9F0A - chains A and B; structure by X-ray diffraction, 3.36 A resolution.

Chain A:
Name: Lysine-specific histone demethylase 1A
From: Homo sapiens
Notes: EC 1.-.-.-
Reference sequence: O60341 (KDM1A_HUMAN); numbering as in UniProt (aligned over 123-852)
Chain sequence (730 residues; each row starts with the number of its first residue):
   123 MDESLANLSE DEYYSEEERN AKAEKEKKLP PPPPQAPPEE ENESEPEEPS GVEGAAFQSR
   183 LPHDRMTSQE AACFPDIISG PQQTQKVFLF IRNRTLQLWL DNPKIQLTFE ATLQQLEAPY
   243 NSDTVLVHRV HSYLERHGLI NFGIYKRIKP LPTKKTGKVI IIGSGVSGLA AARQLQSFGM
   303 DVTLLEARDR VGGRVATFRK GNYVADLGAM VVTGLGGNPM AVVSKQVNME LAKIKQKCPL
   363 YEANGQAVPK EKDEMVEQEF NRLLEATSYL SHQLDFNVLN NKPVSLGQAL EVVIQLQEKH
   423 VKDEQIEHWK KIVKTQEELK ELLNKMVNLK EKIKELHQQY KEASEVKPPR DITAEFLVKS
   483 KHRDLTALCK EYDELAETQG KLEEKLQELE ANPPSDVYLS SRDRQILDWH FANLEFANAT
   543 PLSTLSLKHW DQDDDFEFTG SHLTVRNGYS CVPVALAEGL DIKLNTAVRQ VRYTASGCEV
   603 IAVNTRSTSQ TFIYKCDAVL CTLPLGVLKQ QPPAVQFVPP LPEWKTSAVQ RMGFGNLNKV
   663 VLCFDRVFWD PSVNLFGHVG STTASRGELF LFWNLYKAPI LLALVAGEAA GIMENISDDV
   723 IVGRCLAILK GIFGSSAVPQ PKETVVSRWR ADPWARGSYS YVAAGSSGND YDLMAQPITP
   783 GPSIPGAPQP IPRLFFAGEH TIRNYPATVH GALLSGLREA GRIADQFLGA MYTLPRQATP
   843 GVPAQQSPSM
Disordered / not traced: 123-170, 837-852
Small-molecule neighbours: A1H8N ([[(2S,3R,4S,5S)-5-(6-aminopurin-9-yl)-3,4-bis(oxidanyl)oxolan-2-yl]methoxy-oxidanyl-phosphoryl] [(2S,3S,4R)-5-[5-[3-[4-[[4-[[(2S)-3-(3,4-dihydro-1H-isoquinolin-2-yl)-2-oxidanyl-propyl]carbamoyl]pyridin-2-yl]amino]phenyl]propanoyl]-7,8-dimethyl-2,4-bis(oxidanylidene)-4AH-benzo[g]pteridin-10-yl]-2,3,4-tris(oxidanyl)pentyl] hydrogen phosphate): Ile284, Gly285, Ser286, Gly287, Val288, Ser289, Gly290, Leu307, Glu308, Ala309, Arg310, Gly314, Gly315, Arg316, Val317, Leu329, Gly330, Ala331, Met332, Val333, Leu386, Leu536, Phe538, Ala539, Asn540, Trp552, Asp553, Asp555, Asp556, Thr588, Ala589, Val590, Thr624, Leu625, Pro626, Val629, Val637, Leu659, Lys661, Trp751, Trp756, Ser760, Tyr761, Gly800, Glu801, Pro808, Ala809, Thr810, Val811, His812, Ala814

Chain B:
Name: REST corepressor 1
From: Homo sapiens
Reference sequence: Q9UKL0 (RCOR1_HUMAN); residues 305-482 here = UniProt positions 305-482
Chain sequence (178 residues; each row starts with the number of its first residue):
   305 RAKRKPPKGM FLSQEDVEAV SANATAATTV LRQLDMELVS VKRQIQNIKQ TNSALKEKLD
   365 GGIEPYRLPE VIQKCNARWT TEEQLLAVQA IRKYGRDFQA ISDVIGNKSV VQVKNFFVNY
   425 RRRFNIDEVL QEWEAEHGKE ETNGPSNQKP VKSPDNSIKM PEEEDEAPVL DVRYASAS
Disordered / not traced: 305-307, 441-482

Chain A / chain B interface:
Residue-residue contacts (98; chain A residue first):
  Glu381(A) with Met314(B)
  Arg384(A) with Pro311(B); Lys312(B), hydrogen bond (side chain-backbone); Gly313(B); Met314(B)
  Glu387(A) with Pro311(B)
  Ala388(A) with Pro311(B); Met314(B), hydrophobic; Leu316(B), hydrophobic
  Tyr391(A) with Arg308(B); Lys309(B); Pro310(B); Leu316(B), hydrophobic
  Gln395(A) with Arg308(B), hydrogen bond (side chain-backbone)
  Leu396(A) with Gln318(B)
  Leu401(A) with Ser325(B)
  Val415(A) with Leu316(B), hydrophobic
  Gln417(A) with Val324(B); Ala331(B)
  Leu418(A) with Phe315(B); Asp320(B); Val321(B), hydrophobic; Val324(B), hydrophobic
  Gln419(A) with Gly313(B), hydrogen bond (side chain-backbone); Met314(B); Phe315(B), hydrogen bond (side chain-backbone)
  Glu420(A) with Leu335(B)
  Lys421(A) with Asp320(B), salt bridge; Leu335(B); Leu338(B)
  His422(A) with Phe315(B)
  Lys424(A) with Leu338(B); Asp339(B), salt bridge
  Asp425(A) with Leu338(B)
  Gln427(A) with Leu342(B)
  Ile428(A) with Leu338(B); Glu341(B); Leu342(B)
  Trp431(A) with Val345(B); Lys346(B); Ile349(B), hydrophobic
  Lys432(A) with Glu341(B), salt bridge; Val345(B)
  Ile434(A) with Ile349(B), hydrophobic
  Val435(A) with Ile349(B), hydrophobic
  Gln438(A) with Ile352(B); Lys353(B); Asn356(B), hydrogen bond (backbone-side chain)
  Glu439(A) with Ile352(B)
  Leu441(A) with Asn356(B)
  Lys442(A) with Thr355(B); Asn356(B); Leu359(B)
  Leu445(A) with Asn356(B); Leu359(B), hydrophobic; Lys360(B)
  Asn446(A) with Leu359(B)
  Met448(A) with Leu363(B), hydrophobic
  Val449(A) with Lys362(B); Leu363(B), hydrophobic
  Lys452(A) with Lys362(B); Asp364(B), hydrogen bond (side chain-backbone); Gly366(B); Ile367(B)
  Ile455(A) with Tyr370(B), hydrophobic
  Lys456(A) with Tyr370(B)
  His459(A) with Pro369(B); Tyr370(B)
  Tyr462(A) with Leu372(B), hydrophobic
  Ile474(A) with Leu389(B), hydrophobic; Leu390(B), hydrophobic; Gln393(B)
  Thr475(A) with Gln393(B)
  Phe478(A) with Leu390(B), hydrophobic; Gln393(B); Ala394(B); Lys397(B)
  Lys481(A) with Leu390(B); Val408(B)
  Ser482(A) with Lys397(B); Tyr398(B)
  His484(A) with Leu372(B); Pro373(B); Val375(B)
  Arg485(A) with Tyr398(B), hydrogen bond; Ala404(B); Asp407(B)
  Asp486(A) with Lys397(B), salt bridge; Tyr398(B), hydrogen bond
  Leu487(A) with Tyr370(B); Leu372(B), hydrophobic
  Cys491(A) with Ile367(B), hydrophobic
  Tyr494(A) with Gly366(B); Ile367(B), hydrophobic
  Asp495(A) with Ile367(B); Arg371(B), salt bridge
  Glu505(A) with Lys360(B), salt bridge
  Glu512(A) with Lys353(B), salt bridge
Interface residues without a listed pair, chain A (58 interface residues in all): Leu385, Leu392, Phe398, Val414, Glu477, Lys483, Lys492, Gln501
Interface residues without a listed pair, chain B (55 interface residues in all): Val334, Gln348, Glu374, Glu386, Asp401, Ile409

Summary:
58 residues of chain A and 55 residues of chain B are in contact, with 8 hydrogen bonds and 7 salt bridges.
Polar contacts include Lys421(A)-Asp320(B), Lys424(A)-Asp339(B) and Lys432(A)-Glu341(B). Ligands of chain A:
compound A1H8N.
Chain A is Lysine-specific histone demethylase 1A and chain B is REST corepressor 1, both from Homo sapiens;
the structure, N5 Adduct of LSD1-CoREST in complex with MC4455, was determined by X-ray diffraction.
